5B63 - chains A and C of the 4 polymer chains in the assembly; structure by X-ray diffraction, 3.00 A resolution.

== Chain A (and C) ==
Name: Arginine--tRNA ligase
Organism: Escherichia coli (strain K12)
Notes: EC 6.1.1.19; chain C of this document is another copy of the same molecule, construct and numbering; everything in this record applies to it too
UniProt: P11875 (SYR_ECOLI); residue numbers follow UniProt; this construct covers 1-577
Sequence (587 residues; row label = number of the first residue in the row; numbers below 1 keep their minus sign (His-8 is residue -8)):
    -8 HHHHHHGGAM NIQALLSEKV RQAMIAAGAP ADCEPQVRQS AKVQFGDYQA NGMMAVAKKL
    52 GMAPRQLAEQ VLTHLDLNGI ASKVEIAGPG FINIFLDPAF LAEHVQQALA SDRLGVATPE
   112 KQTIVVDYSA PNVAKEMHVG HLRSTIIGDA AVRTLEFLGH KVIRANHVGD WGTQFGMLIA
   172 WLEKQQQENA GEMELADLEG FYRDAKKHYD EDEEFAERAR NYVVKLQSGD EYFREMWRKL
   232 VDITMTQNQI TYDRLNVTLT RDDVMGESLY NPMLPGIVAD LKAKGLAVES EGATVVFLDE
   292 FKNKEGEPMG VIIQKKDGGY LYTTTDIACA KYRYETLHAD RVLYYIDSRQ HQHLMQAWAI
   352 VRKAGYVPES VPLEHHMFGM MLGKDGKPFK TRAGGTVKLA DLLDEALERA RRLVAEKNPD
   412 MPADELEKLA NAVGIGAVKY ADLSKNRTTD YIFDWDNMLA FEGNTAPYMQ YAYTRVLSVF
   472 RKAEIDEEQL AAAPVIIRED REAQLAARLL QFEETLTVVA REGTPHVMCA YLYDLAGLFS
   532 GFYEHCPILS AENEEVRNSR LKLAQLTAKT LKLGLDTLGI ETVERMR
Disordered / not traced: -8 to 0, 181-187, 305-311, 578 (chain C: -8 to 0, 193-206, 292-298, 438-440, 578)
Differences from the reference sequence: expression tag (-8 to 0, 578)
UniProt features mapped onto this chain:
  - motif: Pro122 to His132 ('HIGH' region)

== Chain A / chain C interface ==
Contacting residue pairs (24; chain A residue first):
  Thr237(A) with Ala406(C)
  Gln238(A) with Glu399(C), hydrogen bond; Arg403(C), hydrogen bond
  Ile241(A) with Arg402(C); Arg403(C); Ala406(C), hydrophobic
  Asp244(A) with Met412(C); Pro413(C); Ala414(C); Leu417(C)
  Arg245(A) with Arg402(C); Glu418(C)
  Arg252(A) with Pro410(C); Asp411(C), salt bridge
  Glu399(A) with Gln238(C)
  Arg402(A) with Ile241(C); Arg245(C)
  Arg403(A) with Gln238(C), hydrogen bond; Ile241(C)
  Ala406(A) with Ile241(C), hydrophobic
  Pro410(A) with Arg252(C)
  Asp411(A) with Arg252(C), salt bridge
  Ala414(A) with Asp244(C)
  Glu418(A) with Arg245(C)
Interface residues without a listed pair, chain A (20 interface residues in all): Glu127, Asp188, Glu190, Ala391, Asp395, Glu407
Interface residues without a listed pair, chain C (21 interface residues in all): Glu127, Met184, Arg383, Ala391, Asp395

== Summary ==
20 residues of chain A and 21 residues of chain C are in contact, with 3 hydrogen bonds and 2 salt bridges.
Among the polar pairs are Arg252(A)-Asp411(C), Gln238(A)-Glu399(C) and Gln238(A)-Arg403(C).
Both chains are Arginine--tRNA ligase (Escherichia coli (strain K12)). Entry 5B63 (Crystal structures of
E.coli arginyl-tRNA synthetase (ArgRS) in complex with substrate tRNA(Arg)) was determined by X-ray
diffraction.
